Entry 7ZF7 (X-ray diffraction, 3.46 A resolution); this record covers chains A and B.

# Chain A
Name: Processed angiotensin-converting enzyme 2
From: Homo sapiens
Reference sequence: Q9BYF1 (ACE2_HUMAN); residue numbers follow UniProt; this construct covers 19-615
Sequence (604 residues; numbered 19 to 622; the number before each row is that of its first residue):
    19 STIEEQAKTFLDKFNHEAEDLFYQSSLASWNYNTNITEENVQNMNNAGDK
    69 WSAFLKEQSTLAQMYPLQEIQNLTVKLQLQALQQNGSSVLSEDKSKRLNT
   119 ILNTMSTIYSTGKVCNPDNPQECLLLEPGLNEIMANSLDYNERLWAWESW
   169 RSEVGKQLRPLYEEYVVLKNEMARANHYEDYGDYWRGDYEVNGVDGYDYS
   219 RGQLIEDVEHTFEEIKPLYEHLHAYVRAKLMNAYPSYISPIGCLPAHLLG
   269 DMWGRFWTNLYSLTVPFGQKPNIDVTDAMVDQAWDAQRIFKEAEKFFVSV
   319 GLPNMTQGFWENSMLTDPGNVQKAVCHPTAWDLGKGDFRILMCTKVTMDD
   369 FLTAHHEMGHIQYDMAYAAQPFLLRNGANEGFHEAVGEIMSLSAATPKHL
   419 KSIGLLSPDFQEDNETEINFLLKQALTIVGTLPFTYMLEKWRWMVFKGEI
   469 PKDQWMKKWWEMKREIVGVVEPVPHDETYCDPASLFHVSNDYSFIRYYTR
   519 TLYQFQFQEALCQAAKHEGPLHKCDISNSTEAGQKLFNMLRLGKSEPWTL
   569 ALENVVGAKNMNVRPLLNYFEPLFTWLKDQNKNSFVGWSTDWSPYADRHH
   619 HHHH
Unresolved in the structure: 616-622
Disulfide bonds: C133-C141, C344-C361, C530-C542
Covalently attached groups: N-acetylglucosamine (NAG) linked to N53, N90, N103, N322, N432, N546
Differences from the reference sequence: expression tag (616-622)
Metal / ion sites: Zn2+: H374, H378, E402
Swiss-Prot annotation at these positions:
  - region (Interaction with SARS-CoV spike glycoprotein): D30 to Y41, M82 to P84, K353 to R357
  - active site: E375 (Proton acceptor), H505 (Proton donor)
  - binding site (chloride): R169, W477, K481
  - binding site (substrate): R273, H345, P346, Y515
  - binding site (Zn(2+)): H374, H378, E402
  - glycosylation (N-linked (GlcNAc...) asparagine): N53, N90, N103, N322, N432, N546
  - mutagenesis: S19 (S19P: Increases slightly the interaction with RBD domain of SARS-CoV-2 spike protein), Q24 to K26 (Slightly inhibits interaction with SARS-CoV spike glycoprotein), Q24 (Q24T: Increases slightly the interaction with RBD domain of SARS-CoV-2 spike protein), A25 (A25V: Increases slightly the interaction with RBD domain of SARS-CoV-2 spike protein), T27 (T27Y: Increases slightly the interaction with RBD domain of SARS-CoV-2 spike protein. In sACE2.v2.2; increases interaction with RBD domain of SARS-CoV-2 spike protein ...), L29 (L29F: Increases slightly the interaction with RBD domain of SARS-CoV-2 spike protein), K31 (K31D: Abolishes interaction with SARS-CoV spike glycoprotein; K31Y: Increases slightly the interaction with RBD domain of SARS-CoV-2 spike protein), N33 (N33D: Increases slightly the interaction with RBD domain of SARS-CoV-2 spike protein), H34 (H34A: Increases slightly the interaction with RBD domain of SARS-CoV-2 spike protein), E37 (E37A: No effect on interaction with SARS-CoV spike glycoprotein), D38 (D38A: No effect on interaction with SARS-CoV spike glycoprotein), L39 (L39R: Increases slightly the interaction with RBD domain of SARS-CoV-2 spike protein), 48 further mutagenesis entries in UniProt
What the authors report for this chain:
  - conformationally variable residues (side-chain flip): H34

# Chain B
Name: Spike protein S1
From: Severe acute respiratory syndrome coronavirus 2
Reference sequence: P0DTC2 (SPIKE_SARS2); numbering as in UniProt (aligned over 330-532)
Sequence (209 residues; row label = number of the first residue in the row):
   330 PNITNLCPFDEVFNATRFASVYAWNRKRISNCVADYSVLYNFAPFFAFKC
   380 YGVSPTKLNDLCFTNVYADSFVIRGNEVSQIAPGQTGNIADYNYKLPDDF
   430 TGCVIAWNSNKLDSKVGGNYNYLYRLFRKSNLKPFERDISTEIYQAGNKP
   480 CNGVAGFNCYFPLRSYGFRPTYGVGHQPYRVVVLSFELLHAPATVCGPKK
   530 STNHHHHHH
Unresolved in the structure: 330-333, 528-538
Disulfide bonds: C336-C361, C379-C432, C391-C525, C480-C488
Differences from the reference sequence: variant D339 (Gly in P0DTC2), F371 (Ser in P0DTC2), P373 (Ser in P0DTC2), F375 (Ser in P0DTC2), A376 (Thr in P0DTC2), N405 (Asp in P0DTC2), S408 (Arg in P0DTC2), N417 (Lys in P0DTC2), K440 (Asn in P0DTC2), N477 (Ser in P0DTC2), K478 (Thr in P0DTC2), A484 (Glu in P0DTC2), R493 (Gln in P0DTC2), R498 (Gln in P0DTC2), Y501 (Asn in P0DTC2), H505 (Tyr in P0DTC2); expression tag (533-538)
Swiss-Prot annotation at these positions:
  - region: N448 to F456 (Immunodominant HLA epitope recognized by the CD8+)
  - glycosylation (N-linked (GlcNAc...) asparagine): N331 (complex), N343 (complex)
  - natural variant: D339 (G339D: In strain: Omicron/BA.1, Omicron/BA.2 and 4 more; this construct carries the variant), R346 (R346K: In strain: Mu/B.1.621; R346T: In strain: Omicron/BQ.1.1, Omicron/XBB.1.5 and 1 more), L368 (L368I: In strain: Omicron/XBB.1.5, Omicron/EG.5.1), F371 (S371F: In strain: Omicron/BA.2, Omicron/BA.2.12.1 and 6 more; this construct carries the variant), P373 (S373P: In strain: Omicron/BA.1, Omicron/BA.2 and 7 more; this construct carries the variant), F375 (S375F: In strain: Omicron/BA.1, Omicron/BA.2 and 7 more; this construct carries the variant), A376 (T376A: In strain: Omicron/BA.2, Omicron/BA.2.12.1 and 5 more; this construct carries the variant), N405 (D405N: In strain: Omicron/BA.2, Omicron/BA.2.12.1 and 6 more; this construct carries the variant), S408 (R408S: In strain: Omicron/BA.2, Omicron/BA.2.12.1 and 6 more; this construct carries the variant), N417 (K417N: In strain: Beta/B.1.351, Omicron/BA.1 and 8 more; this construct carries the variant), K440 (N440K: In strain: Omicron/BA.1, Omicron/BA.2 and 7 more; this construct carries the variant), K444 (K444T: In strain: Omicron/BQ.1.1), 16 further natural variant entries in UniProt
  - mutagenesis: N331 (N331Q: Reduced viral infectivity), N343 (N343Q: Reduced viral infectivity), L452 (L452R: Increased resistance to neutralizing antibodies. Decreases HLA binding to NF9 epitope. Increased binding affinity to human ACE2), Y453 (Y453F: Decreased HLA binding to NF9 epitope. Increased binding affinity to human ACE2), A475 (A475V: Increased resistance to neutralizing antibodies), V483 (V483A: Increased resistance to neutralizing antibodies), F490 (F490L: Increased resistance to neutralizing antibodies and human covalescent sera neutralization), H519 (H519P: Increased resistance to human covalescent sera neutralization)
What the authors report for this chain:
  - conformationally variable residues (loop rearrangement): F371 to A376, G446
  - post-translational modification sites: N343

# How chain A and chain B interact
Contacting residue pairs - 32 pairs, chain A then chain B:
  S19(A) - A475(B)  hydrogen bond (side chain-backbone)
  S19(A) - G476(B)
  S19(A) - N477(B)
  Q24(A) - A475(B)
  Q24(A) - N487(B)  hydrogen bond
  T27(A) - F456(B)
  T27(A) - Y489(B)
  F28(A) - Y489(B)
  K31(A) - Y489(B)
  K31(A) - R493(B)
  H34(A) - Y453(B)
  H34(A) - L455(B)
  E35(A) - R493(B)  salt bridge
  D38(A) - Y449(B)  hydrogen bond
  D38(A) - R498(B)  salt bridge
  Y41(A) - R498(B)
  Y41(A) - T500(B)  hydrogen bond
  Y41(A) - Y501(B)  hydrophobic
  Q42(A) - Y449(B)  hydrogen bond
  Q42(A) - R498(B)  hydrogen bond
  M82(A) - F486(B)  hydrophobic
  Y83(A) - F486(B)
  Y83(A) - N487(B)  hydrogen bond
  Y83(A) - Y489(B)
  K353(A) - Y495(B)
  K353(A) - Y501(B)  hydrogen bond
  K353(A) - G502(B)  hydrogen bond (backbone-backbone)
  K353(A) - H505(B)
  G354(A) - G502(B)
  G354(A) - H505(B)
  D355(A) - T500(B)
  R357(A) - T500(B)
Interface residues without a listed pair, chain A (20 interface residues in all): D30, L45, L79, N330
Interface residues without a listed pair, chain B (18 interface residues in all): N417

# Overview
The interface between chain A and chain B involves 20 residues on one side and 18 on the other, with 9
hydrogen bonds and 2 salt bridges. Polar pairs include E35(A)-R493(B), D38(A)-R498(B) and S19(A)-A475(B). From
the paper: a modification site at N343(B); conformational variability at H34(A) and F371(B) among others.
Here chain A is Processed angiotensin-converting enzyme 2 (Homo sapiens) and chain B is Spike protein S1
(Severe acute respiratory syndrome coronavirus 2). Entry 7ZF7 (SARS-CoV-2 Omicron BA.2 RBD in complex with
ACE2) was determined by X-ray diffraction together with 7ZF6, 7ZFD, 7ZFF, 7ZR7, 7ZR8 and 7ZRC from the same
study.
